8VVF - chains A and B of the 5 polymer chains in the assembly; structure by electron microscopy, 3.00 A resolution.

== Chain A ==
Molecule: Kappa-type opioid receptor
Source organism: Homo sapiens
Reference sequence: P41145 (OPRK_HUMAN); residue numbers follow UniProt; this construct covers 1-380
Amino-acid sequence (380 residues; each row starts with the number of its first residue):
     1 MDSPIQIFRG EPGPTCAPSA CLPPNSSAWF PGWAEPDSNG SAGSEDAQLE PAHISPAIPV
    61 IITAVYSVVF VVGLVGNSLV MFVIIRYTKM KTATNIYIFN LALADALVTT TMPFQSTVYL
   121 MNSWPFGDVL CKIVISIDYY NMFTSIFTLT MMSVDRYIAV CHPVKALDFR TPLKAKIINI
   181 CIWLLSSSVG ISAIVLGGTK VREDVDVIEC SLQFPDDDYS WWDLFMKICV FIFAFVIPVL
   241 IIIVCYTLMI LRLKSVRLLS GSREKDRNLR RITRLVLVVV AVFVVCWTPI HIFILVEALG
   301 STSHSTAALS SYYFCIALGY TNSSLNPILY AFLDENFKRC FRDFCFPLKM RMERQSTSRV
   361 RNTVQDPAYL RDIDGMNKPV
Disordered / not traced: 1-56, 343-380
UniProt features mapped onto this chain:
  - lipidation: Cys345 (S-palmitoyl cysteine)
  - glycosylation (N-linked (GlcNAc...) asparagine): Asn25, Asn39
Disulfides: Cys131-Cys210
Residues lining bound ligands: JDC ((3R)-7-hydroxy-N-{(2S)-1-[(3R,4R)-4-(3-hydroxyphenyl)-3,4-dimethylpiperidin-1-yl]-3-methylbutan-2-yl}-1,2,3,4-tetrahydroisoquinoline-3-carboxamide): Thr111, Gln115, Val118, Trp124, Val134, Ile135, Asp138, Tyr139, Met142, Cys210, Lys227, Val230, Trp287, Ile290, His291, Ile294, Tyr312, Ile316, Gly319, Tyr320

== Chain B ==
Molecule: Guanine nucleotide-binding protein G(i) subunit alpha-1
Source organism: Homo sapiens
Reference sequence: P63096 (GNAI1_HUMAN); numbering as in UniProt (aligned over 1-354)
Amino-acid sequence (354 residues; each row starts with the number of its first residue):
     1 MGCTLSAEDK AAVERSKMID RNLREDGEKA AREVKLLLLG AGESGKSTIV KQMKIIHEAG
    61 YSEEECKQYK AVVYSNTIQS IIAIIRAMGR LKIDFGDSAR ADDARQLFVL AGAAEEGFMT
   121 AELAGVIKRL WKDSGVQACF NRSREYQLND SAAYYLNDLD RIAQPNYIPT QQDVLRTRVK
   181 TTGIVETHFT FKDLHFKMFD VGGQRSERKK WIHCFEGVTA IIFCVALSDY DLVLAEDEEM
   241 NRMHESMKLF DSICNNKWFT DTSIILFLNK KDLFEEKIKK SPLTICYPEY AGSNTYEEAA
   301 AYIQCQFEDL NKRKDTKEIY THFTCATDTK NVQFVFDAVT DVIIKNNLKD CGLF
Disordered / not traced: 1-4, 53-179
UniProt features mapped onto this chain:
  - region: Lys35 to Thr48 (G1 motif), Asp173 to Thr181 (G2 motif), Phe196 to Arg205 (G3 motif), Ile265 to Asp272 (G4 motif), Thr324 to Thr329 (G5 motif)
  - binding site (GTP): Glu43 to Thr48, Ser151, Leu175 to Thr181, Asp200 to Gln204, Asn269 to Asp272, Ala326
  - binding site (Mg(2+)): Ser47, Thr181
  - modified residue: Arg178 (ADP-ribosylarginine), Gln204 (Deamidated glutamine), Cys351 (ADP-ribosylcysteine)
  - lipidation: Gly2 (N-myristoyl glycine), Cys3 (S-palmitoyl cysteine)
  - natural variant: Gly40 (G40C: In NEDHISB; G40R: In NEDHISB), Gly45 (G45D: In NEDHISB), Thr48 (T48I: In NEDHISB; T48K: In NEDHISB), Gln52 (Q52P: In NEDHISB), Ser75 (deletion: In NEDHISB; uncertain significance), Gln172 (deletion: In NEDHISB), Asp173 (D173V: In NEDHISB), Glu186 to Phe189 (deletion: In NEDHISB; uncertain significance), Cys224 (C224Y: In NEDHISB), Lys270 (K270N: In NEDHISB; K270R: In NEDHISB), Asp272 (D272G: In NEDHISB), Ala326 (A326P: In NEDHISB), 1 further natural variant entry in UniProt
  - mutagenesis: Gly42 (G42R: Abolishes switch to an activated conformation and dissociation from beta and gamma subunits upon GTP binding. Abolishes interaction with RGS family members), Glu116 (E116L: Enhances interaction (inactive GDP-bound) with RGS14), Gln147 (Q147L: Enhances interaction (inactive GDP-bound) with RGS14), Glu245 (E245L: Enhances interaction (inactive GDP-bound) with RGS14)

== How chain A and chain B interact ==
Contacting residue pairs - 47 pairs, chain A then chain B:
  Thr92(A) - Asp350(B)
  Thr94(A) - Asp350(B)
  Asp155(A) - Cys351(B)
  Arg156(A) - Cys351(B)
  Arg156(A) - Leu353(B)
  Ala159(A) - Asn347(B)  hydrogen bond (backbone-side chain)
  Val160(A) - Ile344(B)
  Val160(A) - Leu348(B)  hydrophobic
  Pro163(A) - Ile343(B)
  Pro163(A) - Ile344(B)  hydrophobic
  Pro163(A) - Asn347(B)
  Val164(A) - Lys192(B)
  Val164(A) - Asp193(B)
  Val164(A) - Leu194(B)  hydrophobic
  Ala166(A) - Asn347(B)
  Asp168(A) - Arg32(B)  salt bridge
  Arg170(A) - Asn347(B)
  Arg170(A) - Asp350(B)  salt bridge
  Arg170(A) - Cys351(B)  hydrogen bond
  Thr171(A) - Glu28(B)
  Met249(A) - Leu353(B)  hydrophobic
  Arg252(A) - Ile344(B)
  Val256(A) - Asp341(B)
  Arg257(A) - Glu318(B)  salt bridge
  Arg257(A) - Ile319(B)
  Arg257(A) - Tyr320(B)
  Arg257(A) - Asp341(B)  hydrogen bond (backbone-side chain)
  Leu258(A) - Ser263(B)
  Leu258(A) - Glu318(B)
  Leu258(A) - Tyr320(B)
  Leu258(A) - Asp341(B)
  Leu258(A) - Lys345(B)
  Leu258(A) - Phe354(B)
  Leu259(A) - Phe354(B)  hydrophobic
  Glu264(A) - Asp315(B)
  Lys265(A) - Lys314(B)  hydrogen bond (side chain-backbone)
  Lys265(A) - Glu318(B)  salt bridge
  Asn268(A) - Phe354(B)
  Arg271(A) - Leu353(B)  hydrogen bond (side chain-backbone)
  Ile272(A) - Leu353(B)
  Leu275(A) - Leu353(B)  hydrophobic
  Asp334(A) - Cys351(B)
  Asp334(A) - Gly352(B)
  Glu335(A) - Gly352(B)
  Asn336(A) - Asp350(B)
  Asn336(A) - Cys351(B)
  Asn336(A) - Gly352(B)
Other interface residues (no listed pair), chain A (30 interface residues in all): Leu167, Leu253, Leu333
Other interface residues (no listed pair), chain B (25 interface residues in all): Ala31, Thr340, Lys349

== Summary ==
30 residues of chain A face 25 of chain B across their interface, with 5 hydrogen bonds and 4 salt bridges.
Among the polar pairs are Asp168(A)-Arg32(B), Arg170(A)-Asp350(B) and Arg257(A)-Glu318(B). Chain A binds
compound JDC.
Chain A is Kappa-type opioid receptor and chain B is Guanine nucleotide-binding protein G(i) subunit alpha-1,
both from Homo sapiens; the structure, Kappa opioid receptor:Galphai protein in complex with inverse agonist
JDTic, was determined by electron microscopy (same publication as 8VVE, 8VVG and 9D61).
